PDB entry 3CI4 | X-ray diffraction, 2.00 A resolution | chain A

[Chain A]
Name: Cobalamin adenosyltransferase PduO-like protein
Organism: Lactobacillus reuteri
Notes: EC 2.5.1.17
Reference sequence: Q50EJ2 (Q50EJ2_LACRE); numbering as in UniProt (aligned over 2-188)
Sequence (194 residues; row label = number of the first residue in the row; numbers below 1 keep their minus sign (Gly-5 is residue -5)):
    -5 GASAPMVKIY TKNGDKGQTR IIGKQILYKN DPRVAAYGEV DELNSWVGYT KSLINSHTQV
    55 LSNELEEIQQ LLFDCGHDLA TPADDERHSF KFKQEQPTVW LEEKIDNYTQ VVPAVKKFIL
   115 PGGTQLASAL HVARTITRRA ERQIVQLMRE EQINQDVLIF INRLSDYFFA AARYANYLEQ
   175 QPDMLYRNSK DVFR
Disordered / not traced: -5 to 0, 188
Sequence notes: expression tag (-5 to 1)
Metal / ion sites: K+: Ile3 (together with ATP)
Small-molecule neighbours:
  - ATP (adenosine-5'-triphosphate): Ile3, Tyr4, Thr5, Lys6, Asn7, Gly8, Asp9, Gln12, Thr13, Arg14, Ile15, Lys23, Val28, Tyr31, Gly32, Arg132, Glu135, Arg136, Asn156, Asp160
  - cob(II)inamide (CBY): Lys2, Ile3, Thr5, Arg14, Ile15, Ile16, Tyr31, Asp35, Phe67, Gly70, His71, Ala74, His82, Phe112, Ile113, Arg128, Arg132, Ser159, Asp160, Phe163, Lys184, Val186, Phe187

[Summary]
Chain A binds ATP and cob(II)inamide.
Chain A is Cobalamin adenosyltransferase PduO-like protein (Lactobacillus reuteri); the structure, Structure
of the PduO-type ATP:co(I)rrinoid adenosyltransferase from Lactobacillus reuteri complexed with
four-coordinate cob(II)inamide and ATP, was determined by X-ray diffraction together with 3CI1 and 3CI3 from
the same study.
